Entry 8APC (electron microscopy, 3.50 A resolution); this record covers chains P1 and Q1 of the 42 polymer chains in the assembly.

[Chain P1 (and Q1)]
Protein: ATPase subunit 9, putative
From: Trypanosoma brucei brucei
Notes: EC 3.6.3.14; chain Q1 of this document is another copy of the same molecule, construct and numbering; everything in this record applies to it too
UniProtKB: Q38C84 (Q38C84_TRYB2); numbering as in UniProt (aligned over 1-118)
Sequence (118 residues; numbered 1 to 118; the number before each row is that of its first residue):
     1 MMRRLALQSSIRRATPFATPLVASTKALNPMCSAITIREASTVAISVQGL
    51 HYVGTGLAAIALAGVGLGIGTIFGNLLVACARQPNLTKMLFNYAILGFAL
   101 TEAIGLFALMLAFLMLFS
Unresolved in the structure: 1-40

[How chain P1 and chain Q1 interact]
Contacting residue pairs (79):
  Ser41(P1) - Thr42(Q1)  hydrogen bond (backbone-backbone)
  Ser41(P1) - Val43(Q1)
  Ser41(P1) - Ala44(Q1)  hydrogen bond (backbone-backbone)
  Thr42(P1) - Ala44(Q1)
  Val43(P1) - Ala44(Q1)  hydrogen bond (backbone-backbone)
  Val43(P1) - Ile45(Q1)
  Val43(P1) - Ser46(Q1)  hydrogen bond (backbone-backbone)
  Ala44(P1) - Ser46(Q1)
  Ile45(P1) - Ile45(Q1)  hydrophobic
  Ile45(P1) - Ser46(Q1)  hydrogen bond (backbone-backbone)
  Ile45(P1) - Val47(Q1)
  Ile45(P1) - Gln48(Q1)  hydrogen bond (backbone-backbone)
  Ser46(P1) - Gln48(Q1)
  Val47(P1) - Val47(Q1)  hydrophobic
  Val47(P1) - Gly49(Q1)
  Leu50(P1) - Gly49(Q1)
  Leu50(P1) - Leu50(Q1)
  Leu50(P1) - Tyr52(Q1)
  His51(P1) - Tyr52(Q1)
  Gly54(P1) - Tyr52(Q1)
  Gly54(P1) - Gly56(Q1)
  Leu57(P1) - Val53(Q1)
  Leu57(P1) - Gly56(Q1)
  Leu57(P1) - Leu57(Q1)  hydrophobic
  Leu57(P1) - Ile60(Q1)
  Ala58(P1) - Ala59(Q1)  hydrophobic
  Ile60(P1) - Ile60(Q1)  hydrophobic
  Ala61(P1) - Ala59(Q1)
  Ala61(P1) - Ala63(Q1)
  Gly64(P1) - Ala63(Q1)
  Gly64(P1) - Leu67(Q1)
  Leu67(P1) - Leu67(Q1)  hydrophobic
  Gly68(P1) - Leu67(Q1)
  Gly68(P1) - Gly70(Q1)
  Thr71(P1) - Gly70(Q1)
  Ile72(P1) - Gly70(Q1)
  Ile72(P1) - Phe73(Q1)  hydrophobic
  Ile72(P1) - Leu77(Q1)
  Asn75(P1) - Gly74(Q1)
  Asn75(P1) - Asn75(Q1)
  Asn75(P1) - Val78(Q1)
  Leu76(P1) - Leu77(Q1)  hydrophobic
  Ala79(P1) - Leu77(Q1)
  Ala79(P1) - Val78(Q1)  hydrophobic
  Ala79(P1) - Ala81(Q1)
  Arg82(P1) - Val78(Q1)  hydrogen bond (side chain-backbone)
  Arg82(P1) - Ala81(Q1)
  Gln83(P1) - Ala81(Q1)  hydrogen bond (side chain-backbone)
  Gln83(P1) - Pro84(Q1)
  Leu86(P1) - Pro84(Q1)  hydrophobic
  Met89(P1) - Thr87(Q1)
  Leu90(P1) - Leu77(Q1)
  Tyr93(P1) - Leu77(Q1)  hydrophobic
  Tyr93(P1) - Thr87(Q1)
  Tyr93(P1) - Phe91(Q1)  hydrophobic
  Ala94(P1) - Leu77(Q1)  hydrophobic
  Leu96(P1) - Phe91(Q1)  hydrophobic
  Gly97(P1) - Phe73(Q1)
  Leu100(P1) - Phe73(Q1)  hydrophobic
  Leu100(P1) - Phe98(Q1)  hydrophobic
  Thr101(P1) - Gly66(Q1)
  Thr101(P1) - Ile69(Q1)
  Thr101(P1) - Gly70(Q1)
  Ile104(P1) - Leu62(Q1)
  Ile104(P1) - Val65(Q1)  hydrophobic
  Ile104(P1) - Gly66(Q1)
  Ile104(P1) - Ile69(Q1)  hydrophobic
  Ile104(P1) - Glu102(Q1)
  Phe107(P1) - Glu102(Q1)
  Ala108(P1) - Leu62(Q1)
  Met110(P1) - Phe113(Q1)  hydrophobic
  Leu111(P1) - Ala59(Q1)  hydrophobic
  Leu111(P1) - Ala112(Q1)  hydrophobic
  Leu111(P1) - Phe113(Q1)  hydrophobic
  Leu114(P1) - Leu116(Q1)  hydrophobic
  Met115(P1) - Tyr52(Q1)
  Met115(P1) - Thr55(Q1)
  Met115(P1) - Leu116(Q1)  hydrophobic
  Ser118(P1) - Tyr52(Q1)
Other interface residues (no listed pair), chain P1 (43 interface residues in all): Val53, Val65
Other interface residues (no listed pair), chain Q1 (41 interface residues in all): Thr71, Cys80, Arg82, Leu109

[Overview]
43 residues of chain P1 and 41 residues of chain Q1 are in contact; the contacts include 8 hydrogen bonds.
Polar pairs include Arg82(P1)-Val78(Q1), Gln83(P1)-Ala81(Q1) and Ser41(P1)-Thr42(Q1).
Both chains are ATPase subunit 9, putative (Trypanosoma brucei brucei). Entry 8APC (rotational state 1c of the
Trypanosoma brucei mitochondrial ATP synthase dimer) was determined by electron microscopy, deposited together
with 8AP6, 8AP7, 8AP8, 8AP9, 8APA, 8APB and 7 further entries.
